PDB entry 7P17 | X-ray diffraction, 2.22 A resolution | chains H and M of the 3 polymer chains in the assembly

== Chain H ==
Name: Reaction center protein H chain
Organism: Rhodobacter sphaeroides
UniProt: P0C0Y7 (RCEH_RHOSH); residue numbers follow UniProt; this construct covers 9-250
Chain sequence (242 residues; each row starts with the number of its first residue):
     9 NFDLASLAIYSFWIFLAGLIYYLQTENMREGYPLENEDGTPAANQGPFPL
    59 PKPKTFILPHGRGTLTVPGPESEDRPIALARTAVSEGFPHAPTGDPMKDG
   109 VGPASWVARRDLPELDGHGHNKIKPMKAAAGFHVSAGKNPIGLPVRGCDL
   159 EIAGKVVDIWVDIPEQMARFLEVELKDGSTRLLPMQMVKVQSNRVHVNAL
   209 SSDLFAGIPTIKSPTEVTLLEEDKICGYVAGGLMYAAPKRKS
Ligand contacts: 18:1 lpa (NKP; (2R)-2-hydroxy-3-(phosphonooxy)propyl (9E)-octadec-9-enoate): Ile-22, Phe-23, Ala-25, Gly-26, Leu-27, Tyr-29, Tyr-30

== Chain M ==
Name: Reaction center protein M chain
Organism: Rhodobacter sphaeroides
UniProt: P0C0Y9 (RCEM_RHOSH); residues 1-303 here correspond to UniProt positions 2-304 (UniProt number = residue number + 1)
Chain sequence (303 residues; each row starts with the number of its first residue):
     1 AEYQNIFTQVQVRGPADLGMTEDVNLANRSGVGPFSTLLGWFGNAQLGPI
    51 YLGSLGVLSLFSGLMWFFTIGIWFWYQAGWNPAVFLRDLFFFSLEPPAPE
   101 YGLSFAAPLKEGGLWLIASFFMFVAVWSWWGRTYLRAQALGMGKHTAWAF
   151 LSAIWLWMVLGFIRPILMGSWSEAVPYGIFSHLDWTNNFSLVHGNLHYNP
   201 FHGLSIAFLYGSALLFAMHGATILAVSRFGGERELEQIADRGTAAERAAL
   251 FWRWTMGFNATMEGIHRWAIWMAVLVTLTGGIGILLSGTVVDNWYVWGQN
   301 HGM
Disordered / not traced: 1, 303
Sequence notes: engineered mutation Thr-8 (Ser9 in P0C0Y9), His-197 (Phe198 in P0C0Y9)
Bound ions: Fe ion: His-219, Glu-234, His-266 (shared with 2 residues of chain L)
Ligand contacts:
  - bacteriochlorophyll a (BCL), molecule 1: Trp-66, Phe-67, Leu-89, Phe-90, Met-122, Trp-157, Leu-160, Val-175, Ile-179, His-182, Leu-183, Trp-185, Thr-186
  - bacteriochlorophyll a (BCL), molecule 2: Trp-66, Met-122, Val-126, Phe-150, Ala-153, Ile-154, Leu-156, Trp-157, Leu-160, Trp-185, Thr-186, Asn-187, Phe-189, Ser-190, Asn-195, Leu-196, His-197, His-202, Ser-205, Ile-206, Leu-209, Tyr-210, Val-276, Thr-277, Gly-280, Gly-281, Ile-284
  - bacteriochlorophyll a (BCL), molecule 3: His-197, Gly-203, Ile-206, Ala-207, Tyr-210, Gly-211, Leu-214
  - bacteriopheophytin a (BPH), molecule 1: Ser-59, Leu-60, Gly-63, Leu-64, Trp-66, Phe-67, Ala-125, Val-126, Trp-129, Thr-133, Thr-146, Ala-149, Phe-150, Ala-153, Ala-273, Val-274, Thr-277
  - bacteriopheophytin a (BPH), molecule 2: Tyr-210, Ala-213, Leu-214, Ala-217, Met-218, Trp-252, Thr-255, Met-256
  - 18:1 lpa (NKP; (2R)-2-hydroxy-3-(phosphonooxy)propyl (9E)-octadec-9-enoate), molecule 1: Gly-143, Lys-144, His-145, Trp-148, Ala-149, Leu-151, Ser-152, Trp-155, Ile-270, Trp-271, Val-274, Leu-278, Ile-282
  - 18:1 lpa (NKP), molecule 2: His-145, Arg-267, Trp-271
  - speroidenone (SPN): Trp-66, Phe-67, Phe-68, Ile-70, Gly-71, Ile-72, Phe-74, Trp-75, Phe-85, Leu-89, Trp-115, Leu-116, Ser-119, Phe-120, Met-122, Phe-123, Trp-157, Met-158, Leu-160, Gly-161, Phe-162, Trp-171, Val-175, Pro-176, Tyr-177, Gly-178, Ile-179, His-182
  - ubiquinone-10 (U10): Leu-214, Leu-215, Met-218, His-219, Thr-222, Ile-223, Ala-245, Ala-248, Ala-249, Trp-252, Met-256, Phe-258, Asn-259, Ala-260, Thr-261, Met-262, Ile-265, Trp-268, Met-272
Curated features (UniProtKB/Swiss-Prot):
  - binding site ((7R,8Z)-bacteriochlorophyll b): His-182, His-202
  - binding site (Fe cation): His-219, Glu-234, His-266
  - binding site (a ubiquinone): Trp-252

== Interface between chain H and chain M ==
Residue-residue contacts - 116 pairs, chain H then chain M:
  Asn-9(H) / His-301(M)  hydrogen bond (backbone-side chain)
  Asp-11(H) / Trp-297(M)  hydrogen bond
  Asp-11(H) / His-301(M)  salt bridge
  Leu-12(H) / Val-290(M)  hydrophobic
  Ala-13(H) / Val-291(M)  hydrophobic
  Ala-13(H) / Trp-297(M)
  Ser-14(H) / Trp-297(M)
  Ser-14(H) / His-301(M)  hydrogen bond
  Ala-16(H) / Phe-201(M)
  Ile-17(H) / Phe-201(M)
  Ile-17(H) / Leu-204(M)  hydrophobic
  Phe-20(H) / Leu-204(M)  hydrophobic
  Phe-20(H) / Leu-275(M)  hydrophobic
  Phe-20(H) / Thr-279(M)
  Trp-21(H) / Leu-204(M)  hydrophobic
  Phe-23(H) / Trp-271(M)  hydrophobic
  Leu-27(H) / Trp-271(M)
  Leu-27(H) / Leu-275(M)  hydrophobic
  Tyr-30(H) / Arg-267(M)  hydrogen bond
  Leu-31(H) / Arg-267(M)
  Leu-31(H) / Trp-268(M)  hydrophobic
  Leu-31(H) / Trp-271(M)
  Gln-32(H) / Phe-258(M)
  Glu-34(H) / Arg-267(M)  salt bridge
  Asn-35(H) / Ala-260(M)
  Asn-35(H) / Thr-261(M)  hydrogen bond (side chain-backbone)
  Asn-35(H) / Gly-264(M)
  Asn-35(H) / Ile-265(M)  hydrogen bond (side chain-backbone)
  Asn-35(H) / Trp-268(M)
  Glu-38(H) / Ile-238(M)
  Glu-38(H) / Arg-241(M)  salt bridge
  Glu-38(H) / Thr-261(M)
  Tyr-40(H) / Arg-253(M)  hydrogen bond
  Leu-42(H) / Arg-253(M)
  Lys-62(H) / Glu-263(M)  salt bridge
  Lys-62(H) / Arg-267(M)
  Phe-64(H) / Ile-238(M)  hydrophobic
  Phe-64(H) / Glu-263(M)
  Leu-66(H) / Ala-239(M)  hydrophobic
  Leu-73(H) / Ile-238(M)
  Leu-73(H) / Ala-239(M)
  Pro-111(H) / Arg-247(M)  hydrogen bond (backbone-side chain)
  Ala-112(H) / Arg-247(M)
  Ser-113(H) / Thr-243(M)
  Ser-113(H) / Arg-247(M)  hydrogen bond (backbone-side chain)
  Val-115(H) / Arg-241(M)
  Val-115(H) / Gly-242(M)
  Val-115(H) / Thr-243(M)
  Val-115(H) / Glu-246(M)
  Arg-117(H) / Glu-236(M)  hydrogen bond (side chain-backbone)
  Arg-117(H) / Gln-237(M)
  Arg-117(H) / Asp-240(M)  hydrogen bond (side chain-backbone)
  Arg-117(H) / Arg-241(M)
  Arg-117(H) / Gly-242(M)
  Arg-118(H) / Glu-236(M)  salt bridge
  Arg-118(H) / Asp-240(M)  salt bridge
  Glu-122(H) / Arg-233(M)  salt bridge
  Glu-122(H) / Glu-236(M)
  Gly-125(H) / Met-20(M)
  His-126(H) / Met-20(M)
  Ile-131(H) / Arg-233(M)
  Ala-138(H) / Pro-15(M)
  Gly-139(H) / Arg-13(M)
  Gly-139(H) / Gly-14(M)
  Gly-139(H) / Pro-15(M)
  Phe-140(H) / Arg-13(M)
  Phe-140(H) / Gly-14(M)
  His-141(H) / Val-12(M)
  His-141(H) / Arg-13(M)  hydrogen bond (backbone-backbone)
  Val-142(H) / Val-10(M)  hydrophobic
  Val-142(H) / Gln-11(M)
  Ser-143(H) / Gln-11(M)  hydrogen bond (backbone-backbone)
  Ser-143(H) / Val-12(M)
  Ser-143(H) / Arg-13(M)
  Ala-144(H) / Val-10(M)
  Ala-144(H) / Gln-11(M)  hydrogen bond (backbone-backbone)
  Ala-144(H) / Trp-41(M)  hydrophobic
  Gly-145(H) / Gln-9(M)
  Gly-145(H) / Trp-41(M)
  Lys-146(H) / Val-10(M)
  Val-169(H) / Val-12(M)  hydrophobic
  Pro-172(H) / Asp-17(M)
  Glu-173(H) / Asn-44(M)
  Gln-174(H) / Val-12(M)
  Gln-174(H) / Arg-13(M)
  Gln-174(H) / Gly-14(M)  hydrogen bond (side chain-backbone)
  Gln-174(H) / Pro-15(M)  hydrogen bond (side chain-backbone)
  Gln-174(H) / Phe-35(M)
  Met-175(H) / Val-12(M)
  Ala-176(H) / Val-12(M)
  Arg-177(H) / Glu-232(M)  salt bridge
  Arg-177(H) / Arg-233(M)
  Met-193(H) / Tyr-3(M)
  Met-193(H) / Gln-9(M)
  Gln-194(H) / Tyr-3(M)
  Gln-194(H) / Asn-5(M)
  Gln-194(H) / Ser-227(M)
  Gln-194(H) / Arg-228(M)
  Met-195(H) / Arg-228(M)
  Val-196(H) / Tyr-3(M)
  Val-196(H) / Gln-9(M)  hydrogen bond (backbone-side chain)
  Lys-197(H) / Glu-2(M)  hydrogen bond (side chain-backbone)
  Lys-197(H) / Gln-9(M)
  Val-198(H) / Gln-9(M)  hydrogen bond (backbone-side chain)
  Leu-227(H) / Arg-233(M)
  Leu-227(H) / Glu-236(M)
  Leu-227(H) / Asp-240(M)
  Glu-230(H) / Arg-233(M)  salt bridge
  Asp-231(H) / Gly-242(M)
  Asp-231(H) / Thr-243(M)  hydrogen bond (side chain-backbone)
  Cys-234(H) / Arg-228(M)  hydrogen bond (side chain-backbone)
  Cys-234(H) / Phe-229(M)
  Gly-235(H) / Arg-247(M)
  Ala-238(H) / Phe-229(M)  hydrophobic
  Leu-241(H) / Glu-2(M)
  Leu-241(H) / Arg-228(M)
Also at the interface, not in a pair above, chain H (74 interface residues in all): Leu-24, Ile-28, Arg-37, Arg-70, Glu-81, Gly-110, Trp-114, Lys-130, Met-134, Pro-148, Pro-192, Asn-206
Also at the interface, not in a pair above, chain M (56 interface residues in all): Gly-19, Thr-37, Gln-46, Pro-200, Phe-208, Asn-259, Leu-286, Trp-294

== In short ==
74 residues of chain H face 56 of chain M across their interface; the contacts include 21 hydrogen bonds and 9
salt bridges. Polar contacts include Asp-11(H)/His-301(M), Glu-34(H)/Arg-267(M) and Glu-38(H)/Arg-241(M). One
18:1 lpa molecule is bound between chain H and chain M.
Here chain H is Reaction center protein H chain and chain M is Reaction center protein M chain, both from
Rhodobacter sphaeroides. Entry 7P17 (F(M197)H mutant structure of Photosynthetic Reaction Center From
Rhodobacter Sphaeroides strain RV by fixed-target serial synchrotron ...) was determined by X-ray diffraction.
